8IML - chains 3 and Y of the 41 polymer chains in the assembly; structure by electron microscopy, 2.74 A resolution.

[Chain 3]
Molecule: CpcJ
Source organism: Anthocerotibacter panamensis
Sequence (531 residues; row label = number of the first residue in the row):
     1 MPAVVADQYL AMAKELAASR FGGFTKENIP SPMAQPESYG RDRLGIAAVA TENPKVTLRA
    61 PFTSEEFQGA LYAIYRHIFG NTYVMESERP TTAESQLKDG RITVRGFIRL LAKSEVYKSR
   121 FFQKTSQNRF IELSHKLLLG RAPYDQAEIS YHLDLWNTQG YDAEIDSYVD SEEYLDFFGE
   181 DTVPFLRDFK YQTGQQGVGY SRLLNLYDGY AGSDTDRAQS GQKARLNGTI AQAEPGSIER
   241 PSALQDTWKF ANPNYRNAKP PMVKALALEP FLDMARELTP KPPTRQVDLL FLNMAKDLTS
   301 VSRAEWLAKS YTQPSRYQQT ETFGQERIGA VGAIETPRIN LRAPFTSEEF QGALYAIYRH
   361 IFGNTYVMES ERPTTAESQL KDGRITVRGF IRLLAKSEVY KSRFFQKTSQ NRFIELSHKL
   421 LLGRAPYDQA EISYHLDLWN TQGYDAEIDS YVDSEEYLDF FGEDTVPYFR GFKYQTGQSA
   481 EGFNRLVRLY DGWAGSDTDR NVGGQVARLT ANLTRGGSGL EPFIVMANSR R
Unresolved in the structure: 271-286
Residues lining bound ligands:
  - phycocyanobilin (CYC), molecule 1: Gly40, Phe189, Lys190, Tyr191, Gln195, Gln196, Gly197, Tyr200
  - phycocyanobilin (CYC), molecule 2: Arg76, Asn81, Thr82, Tyr83, Tyr210, Ala211, Ser213, Thr215, Arg217
  - phycocyanobilin (CYC), molecule 3: Thr92, Ser95, Gln96, Lys98, Asp99, Arg101
  - phycocyanobilin (CYC), molecule 4: Ser126, Gln127, Asn128, Gln146, Ile149, Ser150, Leu153, Trp156
  - phycocyanobilin (CYC), molecule 5: Phe323, Gly324, Gln325, Phe472, Lys473, Tyr474, Gln478, Ser479, Ala480, Phe483
  - phycocyanobilin (CYC), molecule 6: Arg359, Asn364, Thr365, Tyr366, Trp493, Ala494, Ser496, Thr498, Arg500
  - phycocyanobilin (CYC), molecule 7: Thr375, Ser378, Gln379, Lys381, Asp382, Arg384
  - phycocyanobilin (CYC), molecule 8: Ser409, Gln410, Asn411, Gln429, Ile432, Ser433, Leu436, Trp439

[Chain Y]
Molecule: CpcB
Source organism: Anthocerotibacter panamensis
Sequence (172 residues; each row starts with the number of its first residue):
     1 MNDVFTRAIA QADLKGSFLL ESDLDKLASF AKEGVKRLDA VAALTNNAPA IISDAAHKLF
    61 AEQQELIQPG GNAYPHRRMA ACLRDMEIIL RYVSYALLAG DASVLDDRCL NGLRETYNAL
   121 GTPTQSVARA VQLMKDAAMV HLKSTANVTV GDCSSLYSEA ATYFDKAAAS IA
Residues lining bound ligands:
  - phycocyanobilin (CYC), molecule 1: Glu33, Val35, Lys36, Leu38, Asp39, Ala40, Ala42, Leu142, Lys143, Ser144, Thr145, Val148, Thr149, Val150, Gly151, Cys153, Leu156, Tyr157
  - phycocyanobilin (CYC), molecule 2: His57, Phe60, Ile67, Tyr74, Pro75, His76, Met79
  - phycocyanobilin (CYC), molecule 3: Leu59, Leu66, Asn72, Ala73, Arg77, Arg78, Ala81, Cys82, Asp85, Met86, Ile88, Tyr92, Arg108, Cys109, Leu113, Thr116, Tyr117, Leu120, Thr122, Ser126, Val127, Ala130

[How chain 3 and chain Y interact]
Residue-residue contacts - 35 pairs, chain 3 then chain Y:
  Pro314(3) with Leu14(Y); Lys15(Y)
  Gln318(3) with Leu14(Y)
  Gln319(3) with Leu14(Y)
  Thr320(3) with Leu14(Y)
  Gly329(3) with Asn111(Y), hydrogen bond (backbone-side chain)
  Val331(3) with Asp107(Y)
  Glu335(3) with Met1(Y), hydrogen bond (side chain-backbone); Arg108(Y)
  Thr336(3) with Arg108(Y)
  Tyr366(3) with Arg77(Y), hydrogen bond (backbone-side chain); Ala81(Y), hydrophobic; Arg84(Y); Asp85(Y), hydrogen bond; Ile88(Y)
  Val367(3) with Arg84(Y)
  Met368(3) with Arg77(Y); Ala80(Y), hydrophobic
  Asp491(3) with Gly112(Y)
  Gly492(3) with Asn111(Y)
  Trp493(3) with Tyr92(Y), hydrogen bond; Asp107(Y); Arg108(Y); Asn111(Y)
  Ala494(3) with Cys109(Y); Gly112(Y); Leu113(Y); Thr116(Y), hydrogen bond (backbone-side chain)
  Gly495(3) with Thr116(Y)
  Arg500(3) with Arg77(Y); Leu120(Y)
  Asn501(3) with Ala119(Y); Leu120(Y)
  Val502(3) with Ala119(Y), hydrogen bond (backbone-backbone); Leu120(Y)
Interface residues without a listed pair, chain 3 (26 interface residues in all): Thr312, Gly332, Tyr355, Thr365, Arg403, Ser496, Thr498
Interface residues without a listed pair, chain Y (23 interface residues in all): Ala10, Gly16, Arg91, Gly121

[In short]
26 residues of chain 3 face 23 of chain Y across their interface; the contacts include 7 hydrogen bonds. Polar
contacts include Gly329(3)-Asn111(Y), Glu335(3)-Met1(Y) and Tyr366(3)-Arg77(Y). One phycocyanobilin molecule
is bound between chain 3 and chain Y. Chain 3 binds 8 copies of phycocyanobilin.
Chain 3 is CpcJ and chain Y is CpcB, both from Anthocerotibacter panamensis; the structure, Rs2I-Rs2II,
Rs1I-Rs1II, RbI-RbII cylinder in cyanobacterial phycobilisome from Anthocerotibacter panamensis (Cluster D),
was determined by electron microscopy, deposited together with 8IMI, 8IMJ, 8IMK, 8IMM, 8IMN and 8IMO.
